Entry 9G01 (electron microscopy, 2.83 A resolution); this record covers chains B and C of the 4 polymer chains in the assembly.

[Chain B (and C)]
Molecule: Carbon monoxide dehydrogenase/acetyl-CoA synthase beta subunit
Organism: Clostridium autoethanogenum DSM 10061
Notes: EC 1.2.7.4; chain C of this document is another copy of the same molecule, construct and numbering; everything in this record applies to it too
Amino-acid sequence (630 residues; numbered 2 to 631; the number before each row is that of its first residue):
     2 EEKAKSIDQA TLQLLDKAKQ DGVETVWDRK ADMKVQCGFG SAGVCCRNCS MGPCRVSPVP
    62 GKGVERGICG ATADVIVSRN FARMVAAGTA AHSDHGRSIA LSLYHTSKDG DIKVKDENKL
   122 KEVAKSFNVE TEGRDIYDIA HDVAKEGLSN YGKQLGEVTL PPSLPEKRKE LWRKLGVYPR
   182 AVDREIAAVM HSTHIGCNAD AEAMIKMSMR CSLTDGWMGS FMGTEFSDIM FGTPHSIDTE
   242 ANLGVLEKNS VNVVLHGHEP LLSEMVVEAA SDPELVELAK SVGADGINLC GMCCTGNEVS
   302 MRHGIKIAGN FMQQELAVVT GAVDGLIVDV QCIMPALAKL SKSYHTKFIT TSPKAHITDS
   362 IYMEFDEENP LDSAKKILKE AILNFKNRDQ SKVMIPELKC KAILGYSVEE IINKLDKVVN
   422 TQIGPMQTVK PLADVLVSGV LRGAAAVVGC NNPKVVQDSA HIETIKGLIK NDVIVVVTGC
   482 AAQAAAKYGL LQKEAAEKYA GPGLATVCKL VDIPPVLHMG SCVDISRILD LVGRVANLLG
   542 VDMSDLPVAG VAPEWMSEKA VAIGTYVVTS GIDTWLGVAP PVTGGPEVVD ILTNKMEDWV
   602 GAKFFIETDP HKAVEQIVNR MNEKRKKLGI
Not modelled in the structure: 2-3
Bound ions: 4Fe-4S cluster Fe site 1: Cys38, Cys46 (shared with Cys38(C), Cys46(C) of chain C); 4Fe-4S cluster Fe site 2: Cys47, Cys50, Cys55, Cys70; Fe(3)-Ni(1)-S(4) cluster Fe: His259, Cys295, Cys333, Cys451, Cys481, Cys523
Ligand contacts:
  - Fe(3)-Ni(1)-S(4) cluster (RQM): His259, Cys294, Cys295, Phe312, Cys333, Gly450, Cys451, Gly480, Cys481, Cys523, Met557, Ser558, Lys560
  - 4Fe-4S cluster (SF4), molecule 1: Cys38, Phe40, Gly41, Cys46, Arg48, Arg56
  - 4Fe-4S cluster (SF4), molecule 2: Cys47, Arg48, Asn49, Cys50, Met52, Gly53, Cys55, Gly68, Ile69, Cys70, Ala72, Ile77, Arg80, Ile196

[How chain B and chain C interact]
Contacting residue pairs (171):
  Glu25(B) with Arg67(C)
  Val27(B) with Ile69(C), hydrophobic
  Arg30(B) with Gly68(C), hydrogen bond (side chain-backbone); Ile69(C), hydrogen bond (side chain-backbone); Cys70(C); Gly71(C)
  Lys31(B) with Ile69(C)
  Asp33(B) with Val65(C)
  Met34(B) with Cys55(C), hydrophobic; Arg56(C); Val65(C), hydrophobic; Arg67(C); Gly68(C)
  Val36(B) with Arg56(C)
  Gln37(B) with Met52(C), hydrogen bond (side chain-backbone); Gly53(C); Pro54(C), hydrogen bond (side chain-backbone); Ile69(C)
  Cys38(B) with Pro54(C); Arg56(C)
  Gly41(B) with Arg48(C); Pro54(C)
  Ser42(B) with Pro54(C)
  Cys46(B) with Arg48(C), hydrogen bond
  Arg48(B) with Gly41(C); Cys46(C), hydrogen bond; Arg48(C)
  Asn49(B) with Glu559(C)
  Cys50(B) with Met557(C)
  Ser51(B) with Asn453(C), hydrogen bond (backbone-side chain); Lys455(C), hydrogen bond (backbone-side chain); Trp556(C), hydrogen bond (side chain-backbone); Met557(C), hydrogen bond (backbone-backbone)
  Met52(B) with Gln37(C), hydrogen bond (backbone-side chain); Phe312(C), hydrophobic; Asn453(C); Pro454(C); Lys455(C); Met557(C), hydrophobic
  Gly53(B) with Gln37(C); Lys455(C), hydrogen bond (backbone-side chain)
  Pro54(B) with Gln37(C), hydrogen bond (backbone-side chain); Cys38(C); Gly41(C); Ser42(C)
  Cys55(B) with Met34(C), hydrophobic
  Arg56(B) with Met34(C); Val36(C); Cys38(C)
  Val65(B) with Asp33(C); Met34(C), hydrophobic
  Arg67(B) with Met34(C); Lys340(C)
  Gly68(B) with Arg30(C), hydrogen bond (backbone-side chain); Met34(C)
  Ile69(B) with Val27(C), hydrophobic; Arg30(C), hydrogen bond (backbone-side chain); Lys31(C); Gln37(C)
  Cys70(B) with Arg30(C); Met335(C); Pro336(C); Ala337(C)
  Gly71(B) with Arg30(C); Pro336(C); Ala337(C)
  Ala72(B) with Pro336(C)
  Arg84(B) with Ala88(C); Glu559(C), salt bridge
  Ala88(B) with Arg84(C); Met191(C), hydrophobic
  Ala91(B) with Ala188(C); Met191(C), hydrophobic; His192(C)
  Ala92(B) with His192(C)
  Asp95(B) with Arg185(C), salt bridge; His192(C), salt bridge
  Arg98(B) with Gln155(C), hydrogen bond; Arg185(C); Ala188(C)
  Leu102(B) with Leu156(C), hydrophobic
  Tyr105(B) with Leu156(C)
  Leu149(B) with Gln155(C)
  Gly153(B) with Gly153(C)
  Gln155(B) with Arg98(C), hydrogen bond; Leu149(C); Asp184(C)
  Leu156(B) with Leu102(C), hydrophobic; Tyr105(C)
  Asp184(B) with Gln155(C); Asp184(C); Ala188(C)
  Arg185(B) with Asp95(C), salt bridge; Arg98(C)
  Ala188(B) with Ala91(C); Arg98(C); Asp184(C)
  Met191(B) with Ala88(C), hydrophobic; Ala91(C), hydrophobic; Met191(C), hydrophobic
  His192(B) with Ala91(C); Ala92(C); Asp95(C), salt bridge; Gln332(C), hydrogen bond; Lys355(C)
  Ser193(B) with Lys355(C), hydrogen bond (side chain-backbone)
  His195(B) with Ser558(C); Glu559(C); Lys560(C), hydrogen bond (side chain-backbone)
  Ile196(B) with Cys333(C), hydrogen bond (backbone-backbone); Met557(C), hydrophobic
  Gly197(B) with Gln332(C), hydrogen bond (backbone-backbone); Cys333(C), hydrogen bond (backbone-backbone); Ile334(C), hydrogen bond (backbone-backbone)
  Cys198(B) with Gln332(C); Ala356(C); Ile358(C)
  Asn199(B) with Lys355(C); Ala356(C); His357(C), hydrogen bond (side chain-backbone)
  Ala200(B) with Pro336(C), hydrophobic; His357(C), hydrogen bond (backbone-backbone); Ile358(C); Thr359(C), hydrogen bond (backbone-side chain)
  Asp201(B) with His357(C); Thr359(C), hydrogen bond
  Ala204(B) with His357(C)
  Phe312(B) with Met52(C), hydrophobic
  Gln332(B) with His192(C), hydrogen bond; Gly197(C), hydrogen bond (backbone-backbone); Cys198(C)
  Cys333(B) with Ile196(C), hydrogen bond (backbone-backbone); Gly197(C), hydrogen bond (backbone-backbone)
  Ile334(B) with Gly197(C), hydrogen bond (backbone-backbone)
  Met335(B) with Cys70(C)
  Pro336(B) with Cys70(C); Gly71(C); Ala72(C); Ala200(C), hydrophobic
  Ala337(B) with Cys70(C); Gly71(C)
  Lys340(B) with Arg67(C)
  Lys355(B) with His192(C); Ser193(C), hydrogen bond (backbone-side chain); Asn199(C)
  Ala356(B) with Cys198(C); Asn199(C)
  His357(B) with Asn199(C), hydrogen bond (backbone-side chain); Ala200(C), hydrogen bond (backbone-backbone); Asp201(C), hydrogen bond (backbone-backbone); Ala204(C)
  Ile358(B) with Cys198(C); Ala200(C)
  Thr359(B) with Ala200(C), hydrogen bond (side chain-backbone); Asp201(C), hydrogen bond
  Asn453(B) with Ser51(C), hydrogen bond (side chain-backbone); Met52(C)
  Pro454(B) with Met52(C)
  Lys455(B) with Ser51(C), hydrogen bond (side chain-backbone); Met52(C); Gly53(C), hydrogen bond (side chain-backbone)
  Trp556(B) with Ser51(C), hydrogen bond (backbone-side chain)
  Met557(B) with Cys50(C); Ser51(C), hydrogen bond (backbone-backbone); Met52(C), hydrophobic; Ile196(C), hydrophobic
  Ser558(B) with His195(C)
  Glu559(B) with Asn49(C); Arg84(C), salt bridge; His195(C)
  Lys560(B) with His195(C), hydrogen bond (backbone-side chain)
Also at the interface, not in a pair above, chain B (81 interface residues in all): Asn81, Tyr152, Ile187, Ala202, Val331, Val579
Also at the interface, not in a pair above, chain C (83 interface residues in all): Glu25, Asn81, Ala87, Tyr152, Ile187, Ala202, Met208, Val331, Val579

[In short]
81 residues of chain B and 83 residues of chain C are in contact; the contacts include 45 hydrogen bonds and 6
salt bridges. Polar contacts include Arg84(B)-Glu559(C), Asp95(B)-Arg185(C) and Asp95(B)-His192(C). Bound to
chain B: 4Fe-4S cluster and Fe(3)-Ni(1)-S(4) cluster.
Both chains are Carbon monoxide dehydrogenase/acetyl-CoA synthase beta subunit (Clostridium autoethanogenum
DSM 10061). Entry 9G01 (Structure of carbon monoxide dehydrogenase/acetyl-CoA synthase (CODH/ACS) from
Clostridium autoethanogenum (composite structure, closed and CO-bound state)) was determined by electron
microscopy together with 9FZY, 9FZZ, 9G00, 9G02, 9G03 and 9G7I from the same study.
